PDB entry 6JNX | electron microscopy, 4.08 A resolution (low resolution: residue-level contacts below are approximate; hydrogen-bond / salt-bridge calls are withheld) | chains N and P of the 11 polymer chains in the assembly

Chain N:
Molecule: 63-nt DNA strand
Sequence (63 nucleotides; row label = number of the first residue in the row):
     3 CATCATTGAG CAAATGAGCA ACACTATTCG CATAAGGTGG GAGTAGTGAG TCTTAAGTTG
    63 CAA

Chain P:
Name: Antiterminator Q protein
Organism: Enterobacteria phage SfI
Reference sequence: M1FPN0 (M1FPN0_9CAUD); residues 1-162 here = UniProt positions 1-162
Chain sequence (162 residues; row label = number of the first residue in the row):
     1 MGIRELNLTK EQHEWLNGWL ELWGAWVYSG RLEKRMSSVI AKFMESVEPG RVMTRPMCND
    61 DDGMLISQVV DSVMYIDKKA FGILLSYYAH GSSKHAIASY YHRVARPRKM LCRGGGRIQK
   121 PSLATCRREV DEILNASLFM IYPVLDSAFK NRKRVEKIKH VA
Unresolved in the structure: 1-6, 154-162
What the authors report for this chain:
  - binding site for the 63-nt DNA strand (chain N): Arg-113, Ala-124, Thr-125, Arg-127, Arg-128

Chain N / chain P interface:
Pairs across the interface (12):
  DT8(N) with Arg-113(P)
  DT9(N) with Cys-112(P); Arg-113(P); Arg-128(P)
  DG10(N) with Cys-112(P); Arg-117(P); Pro-121(P); Ser-122(P); Ala-124(P); Thr-125(P); Arg-128(P)
  DA11(N) with Ala-124(P)
Interface residues without a listed pair, chain N (6 interface residues in all): DA7, DC13
Interface residues without a listed pair, chain P (9 interface residues in all): Arg-127

In short:
The interface between chain N and chain P involves 6 residues on one side and 9 on the other. From the paper:
a binding site for the 63-nt DNA strand (chain N) at Arg-113(P), Ala-124(P) and Thr-125(P) among others.
Chain N is a 63-nt DNA strand and chain P is Antiterminator Q protein (Enterobacteria phage SfI); the
structure, Cryo-EM structure of a Q-engaged arrested complex, was determined by electron microscopy, deposited
together with 6JNY.
